5ZJD - chains A and C of the 4 polymer chains in the assembly; structure by X-ray diffraction, 2.39 A resolution.

# Chain A (and C)
Molecule: L-lactate dehydrogenase A chain
From: Homo sapiens
Notes: EC 1.1.1.27; chain C of this document is another copy of the same molecule, construct and numbering; everything in this record applies to it too
UniProtKB: P00338 (LDHA_HUMAN); residues 1-331 here correspond to UniProt positions 2-332 (UniProt number = residue number + 1)
Chain sequence (337 residues; numbered -5 to 331; the number before each row is that of its first residue; numbers below 1 keep their minus sign (His-5 is residue -5)):
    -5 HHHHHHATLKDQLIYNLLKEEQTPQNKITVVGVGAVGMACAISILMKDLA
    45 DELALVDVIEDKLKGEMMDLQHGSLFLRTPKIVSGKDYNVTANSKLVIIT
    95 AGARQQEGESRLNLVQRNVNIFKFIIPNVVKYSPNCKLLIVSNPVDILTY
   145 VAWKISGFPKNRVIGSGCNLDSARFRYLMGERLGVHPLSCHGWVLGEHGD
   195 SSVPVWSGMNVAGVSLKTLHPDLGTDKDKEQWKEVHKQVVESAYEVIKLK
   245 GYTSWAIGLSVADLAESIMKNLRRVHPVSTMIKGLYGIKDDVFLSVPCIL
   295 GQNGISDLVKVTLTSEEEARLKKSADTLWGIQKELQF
Disordered / not traced: -5 to 0
Sequence notes: expression tag (-5 to 0)
Residues lining bound ligands:
  - malonate ion (MLI): Gln99, Arg105, Asn137, Leu164, Arg168, His192, Ala237, Thr247
  - NADH (NAI; 1,4-dihydronicotinamide adenine dinucleotide): Gly26, Val27, Gly28, Ala29, Val30, Gly31, Asp51, Val52, Ile53, Lys56, Thr94, Ala95, Gly96, Ala97, Arg98, Gln99, Leu108, Asn112, Ile115, Ile119, Val135, Ser136, Asn137, Val139, Ser160, Leu164, His192, Tyr246, Thr247, Ile251
UniProt features mapped onto this chain:
  - active site: His192 (Proton acceptor)
  - binding site (NAD(+)): Arg98, Asn137
  - binding site (substrate): Arg105, Asn137, Arg168, Thr247
  - modified residue: Ala1 (N-acetylalanine), Lys4 (N6-acetyllysine), Tyr9 (Phosphotyrosine), Lys13 (N6-acetyllysine), Thr17 (Phosphothreonine), Lys56 (N6-acetyllysine), Lys80 (N6-acetyllysine), Lys117 (N6-acetyllysine), Lys125 (N6-acetyllysine), Lys223 (N6-acetyllysine), Lys231 (N6-acetyllysine), Tyr238 (Phosphotyrosine), Lys242 (N6-acetyllysine), Thr308 (Phosphothreonine), Ser309 (Phosphoserine), Lys317 (N6-acetyllysine), Thr321 (Phosphothreonine)
  - cross-link: Lys56 (Glycyl lysine isopeptide (Lys-Gly) (interchain with G-Cter in SUMO2))
Reported in the primary citation:
  - binding site for NADH: Ala29, Val30, Asp51, Lys56, Ala97, Arg98, Asn112, Val135, Asn137, Ser160, His192
  - binding site for malonate ion: Asn137, His192
  - conformationally variable residues: Glu15 to Gln16

# Chain A / chain C interface
Pairs across the interface - 32 pairs, chain A then chain C:
  Gly178(A) - Arg267(C)  hydrogen bond (backbone-side chain)
  Val179(A) - Arg267(C)
  Val179(A) - Val269(C)  hydrophobic
  Val179(A) - Ile293(C)  hydrophobic
  His180(A) - Leu266(C)
  His180(A) - Arg267(C)  hydrogen bond (backbone-backbone)
  Leu182(A) - Arg268(C)
  Ser183(A) - Arg268(C)
  Ser183(A) - Val269(C)  hydrogen bond (side chain-backbone)
  His185(A) - His185(C)  hydrogen bond
  Trp187(A) - Ala206(C)  hydrogen bond (side chain-backbone)
  Gly202(A) - Gly207(C)
  Val205(A) - Val303(C)  hydrophobic
  Ala206(A) - Trp187(C)  hydrogen bond (backbone-side chain)
  Ala206(A) - Pro291(C)  hydrophobic
  Gly207(A) - Trp187(C)
  Gly207(A) - Gly202(C)
  Val208(A) - Val305(C)  hydrophobic
  Leu213(A) - Thr306(C)
  Leu266(A) - His180(C)
  Arg267(A) - Gly178(C)  hydrogen bond (side chain-backbone)
  Arg267(A) - Val179(C)
  Arg267(A) - His180(C)  hydrogen bond (backbone-backbone)
  Arg268(A) - Leu182(C)
  Arg268(A) - Ser183(C)
  Val269(A) - Val179(C)  hydrophobic
  Val269(A) - Ser183(C)  hydrogen bond (backbone-side chain)
  Val269(A) - Ala206(C)  hydrophobic
  Pro291(A) - Ala206(C)  hydrophobic
  Ile293(A) - Val179(C)  hydrophobic
  Val305(A) - Val208(C)  hydrophobic
  Thr306(A) - Val208(C)
Also at the interface, not in a pair above, chain A (23 interface residues in all): Asn204, Val303
Also at the interface, not in a pair above, chain C (24 interface residues in all): Ser201, Asn204, Val205, Leu213

# Summary
Chain A and chain C form an interface of 23 and 24 residues respectively; the contacts include 9 hydrogen
bonds. Among the polar pairs are Gly178(A)-Arg267(C), Ser183(A)-Val269(C) and His185(A)-His185(C). The paper
reports a binding site for NADH at Ala29(A), Val30(A) and Asp51(A) among others; a binding site for malonate
ion at Asn137(A) and His192(A).
Both chains are L-lactate dehydrogenase A chain (Homo sapiens). Entry 5ZJD (Lactate dehydrogenase with NADH
and MLA) was determined by X-ray diffraction (same publication as 5ZJE and 5ZJF).
